Entry 8ZDX (X-ray diffraction, 2.60 A resolution); this record covers chains A and B of the 4 polymer chains in the assembly.

[Chain A]
Protein: Dipeptidyl peptidase 4 membrane form
Organism: Homo sapiens
UniProtKB: P27487 (DPP4_HUMAN); numbering as in UniProt (aligned over 38-766)
Amino-acid sequence (729 residues; row label = number of the first residue in the row):
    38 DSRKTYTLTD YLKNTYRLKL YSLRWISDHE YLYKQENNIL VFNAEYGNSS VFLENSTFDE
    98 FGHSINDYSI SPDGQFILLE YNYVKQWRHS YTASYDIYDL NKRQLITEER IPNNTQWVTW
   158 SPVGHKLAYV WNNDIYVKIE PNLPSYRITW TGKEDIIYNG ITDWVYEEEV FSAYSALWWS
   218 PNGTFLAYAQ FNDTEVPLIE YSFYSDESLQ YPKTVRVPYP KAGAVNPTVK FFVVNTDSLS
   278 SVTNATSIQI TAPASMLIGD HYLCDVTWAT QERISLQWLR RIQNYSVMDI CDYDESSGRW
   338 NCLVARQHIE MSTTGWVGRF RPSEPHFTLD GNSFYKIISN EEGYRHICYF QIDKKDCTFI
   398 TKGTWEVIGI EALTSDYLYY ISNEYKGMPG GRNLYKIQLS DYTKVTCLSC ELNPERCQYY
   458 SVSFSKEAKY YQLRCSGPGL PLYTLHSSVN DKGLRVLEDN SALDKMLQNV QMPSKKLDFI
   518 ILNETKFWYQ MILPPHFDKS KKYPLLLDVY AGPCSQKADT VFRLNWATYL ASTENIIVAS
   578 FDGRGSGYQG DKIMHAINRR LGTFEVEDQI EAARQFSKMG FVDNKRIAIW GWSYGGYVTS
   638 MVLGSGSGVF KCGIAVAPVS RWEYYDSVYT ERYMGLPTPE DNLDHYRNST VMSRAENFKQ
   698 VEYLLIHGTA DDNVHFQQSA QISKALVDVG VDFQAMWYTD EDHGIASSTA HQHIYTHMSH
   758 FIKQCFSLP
Disulfide bonds: Cys328-Cys339, Cys385-Cys394, Cys444-Cys447, Cys454-Cys472, Cys649-Cys762
Covalent attachments: N-acetylglucosamine (NAG) linked to Asn85, Asn150, Asn219, Asn229
From the paper describing this entry:
  - post-translational modification sites: Asn321

[Chain B]
Protein: Spike glycoprotein
Organism: Pangolin coronavirus HKU4
UniProtKB: A0AAE8ZFM2 (A0AAE8ZFM2_9BETC); residues 389-596 here = UniProt positions 389-596
Amino-acid sequence (208 residues; numbered 389 to 596; the number before each row is that of its first residue):
   389 KECDFTPMLV GVPPQVYNFK RLVFTNCNYN LTKLLSLFMV NEFSCNGISP DAIARGCYSS
   449 LTVDYFAYPL SMRSYIQPGS AGDISLYNYK QSFANPTCRV LATAPANLTL TKPSAYGYFQ
   509 KCSRVSGEHN SVETPLYINP GEYSICRSFS PYGFSEDGEV FRRQLTQYEG GGILVGVGAK
   569 LAMTDKLEMG FIISVQYGTD TNSVCPML
Unresolved in the structure: 595-596
Sequence notes: conflict Ala482 (Ser in A0AAE8ZFM2), Glu544 (Val in A0AAE8ZFM2)
Disulfide bonds: Cys391-Cys415, Cys433-Cys486, Cys510-Cys534
Covalent attachments: N-acetylglucosamine (NAG) linked to Asn418
From the paper describing this entry:
  - binding site for N-acetylglucosamine: His517
  - mutagenesis - D471A (6-fold), K509A (6-fold), R550A (6-fold): decreased binding to TpDPP4
  - contacts within the chain: Asp471-Tyr506 (water-mediated contact), Asp471-Gln508 (hydrogen bond)

[Interface between chain A and chain B]
Pairs across the interface (35):
  Gln286(A) with Asp545(B)
  Thr288(A) with Val565(B)
  Ala289(A) with Lys509(B), hydrogen bond (backbone-side chain)
  Pro290(A) with Lys509(B); Glu521(B)
  Ala291(A) with Lys509(B); Val513(B); Glu521(B), hydrogen bond (backbone-side chain); Val563(B), hydrophobic
  Ser292(A) with Asn518(B), hydrogen bond (side chain-backbone); Glu521(B)
  Leu294(A) with Val548(B), hydrophobic; Arg550(B); Val565(B), hydrophobic
  Ile295(A) with Val513(B), hydrophobic; Asn518(B); Arg550(B), hydrogen bond (backbone-side chain); Ile561(B), hydrophobic; Val563(B), hydrophobic
  Arg317(A) with His517(B), hydrogen bond (side chain-backbone); Asn518(B), hydrogen bond (side chain-backbone)
  Tyr322(A) with Ser519(B), hydrogen bond (side chain-backbone)
  Asp331(A) with Tyr463(B), hydrogen bond
  Ser333(A) with Tyr463(B)
  Ser334(A) with Met460(B); Tyr463(B), hydrogen bond
  Arg336(A) with Tyr506(B); Gln508(B); Asp545(B), salt bridge; Ala567(B); Lys568(B); Leu569(B)
  Val341(A) with Glu521(B)
  Gln344(A) with Glu521(B), hydrogen bond
  Ile346(A) with Ser519(B)
Interface residues without a listed pair, chain A (20 interface residues in all): Gly296, Asn338, Met348
Interface residues without a listed pair, chain B (25 interface residues in all): Ser459, Ser462, Asp471, Ser511, Pro523, Gly546
Interface features reported in the paper:
  - residue pairs: Tyr463(B)-Ser334(A), Tyr506(B)-Arg336(A), Gln508(B)-Arg336(A) (hydrogen bond), Lys509(B)-Ala289(A) (hydrogen bond), His517(B)-Arg317(A) (backbone contact), Asn518(B)-Arg317(A) (backbone contact), Ser519(B)-Tyr322(A) (hydrogen bond), Glu521(B)-Ala291(A), Glu521(B)-Gln344(A), Arg550(B)-Leu294(A), Arg550(B)-Ile295(A)
  - interface residues, chain A: Ala291(A), Leu294(A), Ile295(A)
  - interface residues, chain B: Val513(B), Ile561(B), Val563(B)
  - hot spots on chain B (mutagenesis) - Q508S (5- to 10-fold), H517N, E521A (3- to 5-fold), R550K: decreased binding to Dipeptidyl peptidase 4 membrane form (chain A)

[Overview]
20 residues of chain A and 25 residues of chain B are in contact, with 10 hydrogen bonds and 1 salt bridge.
Among the polar pairs are Arg336(A)-Asp545(B), Ala289(A)-Lys509(B) and Ala291(A)-Glu521(B). The paper
describes contacts between Tyr463(B) and Ser334(A), Tyr506(B) and Arg336(A) and Glu521(B) and Ala291(A) among
others; hydrogen bonds between Gln508(B) and Arg336(A), Lys509(B) and Ala289(A) and Ser519(B) and Tyr322(A);
backbone contacts between His517(B) and Arg317(A) and Asn518(B) and Arg317(A). From the paper: a binding site
for N-acetylglucosamine at His517(B); Q508S, H517N and E521A of chain B, among others, reduce binding to
Dipeptidyl peptidase 4 membrane form (chain A); 7 substitutions were tested in all.
Here chain A is Dipeptidyl peptidase 4 membrane form (Homo sapiens) and chain B is Spike glycoprotein
(Pangolin coronavirus HKU4). Entry 8ZDX (Crystal structure of MjHKU4r-CoV-1 RBD bound to hDPP4) was determined
by X-ray diffraction (same publication as 8ZE6).
